Entry 6ZXN (electron microscopy, 2.93 A resolution); this record covers chains A and C of the 6 polymer chains in the assembly.

[Chain A (and C)]
Molecule: Spike glycoprotein
Organism: Severe acute respiratory syndrome coronavirus 2
Notes: chain C of this document is another copy of the same molecule, construct and numbering; everything in this record applies to it too
UniProt: P0DTC2 (SPIKE_SARS2); numbering as in UniProt (aligned over 1-1208)
Sequence (1288 residues; numbered 1 to 1288; the number before each row is that of its first residue):
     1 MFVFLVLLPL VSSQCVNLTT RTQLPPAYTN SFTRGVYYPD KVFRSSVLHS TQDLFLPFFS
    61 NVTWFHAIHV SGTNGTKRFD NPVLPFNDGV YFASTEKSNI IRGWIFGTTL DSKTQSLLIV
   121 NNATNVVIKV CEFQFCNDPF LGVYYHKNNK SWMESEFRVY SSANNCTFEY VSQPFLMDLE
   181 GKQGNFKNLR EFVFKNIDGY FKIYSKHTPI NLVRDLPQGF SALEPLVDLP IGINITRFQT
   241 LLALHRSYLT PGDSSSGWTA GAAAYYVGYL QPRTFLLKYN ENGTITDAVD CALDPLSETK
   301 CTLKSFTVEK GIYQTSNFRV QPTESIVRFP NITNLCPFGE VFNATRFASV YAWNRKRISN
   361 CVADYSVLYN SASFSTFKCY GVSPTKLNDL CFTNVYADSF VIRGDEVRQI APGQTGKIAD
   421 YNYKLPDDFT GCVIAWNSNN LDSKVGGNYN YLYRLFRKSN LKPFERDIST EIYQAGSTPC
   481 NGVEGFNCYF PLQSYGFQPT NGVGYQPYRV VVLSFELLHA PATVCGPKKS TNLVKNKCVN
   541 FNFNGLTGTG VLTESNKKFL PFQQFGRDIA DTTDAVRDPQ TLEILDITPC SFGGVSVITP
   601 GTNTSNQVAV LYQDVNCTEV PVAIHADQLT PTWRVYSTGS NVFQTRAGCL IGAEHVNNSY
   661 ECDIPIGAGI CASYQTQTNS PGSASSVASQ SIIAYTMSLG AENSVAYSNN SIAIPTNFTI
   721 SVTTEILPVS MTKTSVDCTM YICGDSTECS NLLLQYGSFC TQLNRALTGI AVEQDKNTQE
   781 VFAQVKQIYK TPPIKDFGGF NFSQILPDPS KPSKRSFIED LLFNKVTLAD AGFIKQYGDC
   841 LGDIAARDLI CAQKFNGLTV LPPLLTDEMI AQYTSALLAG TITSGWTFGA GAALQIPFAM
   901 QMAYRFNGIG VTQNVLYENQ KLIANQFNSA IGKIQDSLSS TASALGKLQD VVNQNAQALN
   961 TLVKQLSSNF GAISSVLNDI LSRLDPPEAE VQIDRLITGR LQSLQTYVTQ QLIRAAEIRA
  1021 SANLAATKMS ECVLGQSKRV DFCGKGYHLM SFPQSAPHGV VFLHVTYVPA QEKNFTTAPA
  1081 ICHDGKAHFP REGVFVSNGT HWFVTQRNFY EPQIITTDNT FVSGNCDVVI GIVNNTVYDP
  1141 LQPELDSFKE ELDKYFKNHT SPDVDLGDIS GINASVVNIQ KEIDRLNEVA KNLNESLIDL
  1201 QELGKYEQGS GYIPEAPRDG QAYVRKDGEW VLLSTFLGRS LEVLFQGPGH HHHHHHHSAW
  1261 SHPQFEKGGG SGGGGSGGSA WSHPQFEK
Disordered / not traced: 1-13, 71-75, 248-251, 519-520, 621-640, 675-690, 829-854, 1147-1288 (chain C: 1-13, 71-75, 248-251, 519-520, 578-583, 621-640, 675-690, 829-854, 1147-1288)
Differences from the reference sequence: conflict Gly682 (Arg in P0DTC2), Ser683 (Arg in P0DTC2), Ser685 (Arg in P0DTC2), Pro986 (Lys in P0DTC2), Pro987 (Val in P0DTC2); expression tag (1209-1288)
Disulfides: Cys15-Cys136, Cys131-Cys166, Cys291-Cys301, Cys336-Cys361, Cys379-Cys432, Cys391-Cys525, Cys480-Cys488, Cys538-Cys590, Cys617-Cys649, Cys662-Cys671, Cys743-Cys749, Cys1032-Cys1043, Cys1082-Cys1126
Glycans and other covalent adducts: N-acetylglucosamine (NAG) linked to Asn17, Asn61, Asn122, Asn149, Asn165, Asn234, Asn282, Asn331, Asn343, Asn603, Asn616, Asn657, Asn709, Asn717, Asn1074, Asn1098, Asn1134
UniProt features mapped onto this chain:
  - region: Asn280 to Cys301 (Putative superantigen), Arg403 to Asp405 (Integrin-binding motif), Asn448 to Phe456 (Immunodominant HLA epitope recognized by the CD8+), Pro681, Ala684 (Putative superantigen), Ser816 to Tyr837 (Fusion peptide 1), Lys835 to Phe855 (Fusion peptide 2), Asp1163 to Glu1202 (Heptad repeat 2)
  - site: Arg815, Ser816 (Cleavage)
  - glycosylation: Asn17 (N-linked (GlcNAc...) (complex) asparagine), Asn61 (N-linked (GlcNAc...) (hybrid) asparagine), Asn74 (N-linked (GlcNAc...) (complex) asparagine), Asn122 (N-linked (GlcNAc...) (hybrid) asparagine), Asn149 (N-linked (GlcNAc...) (complex) asparagine), Asn165 (N-linked (GlcNAc...) (complex) asparagine), Asn234 (N-linked (GlcNAc...) (high mannose) asparagine), Asn282 (N-linked (GlcNAc...) (complex) asparagine), Thr323 (O-linked (GalNAc) threonine), Ser325 (O-linked (HexNAc...) serine), Asn331 (N-linked (GlcNAc...) (complex) asparagine), Asn343 (N-linked (GlcNAc...) (complex) asparagine), Asn603 (N-linked (GlcNAc...) (hybrid) asparagine), Asn616 (N-linked (GlcNAc...) (complex) asparagine), Asn657 (N-linked (GlcNAc...) (complex) asparagine), Thr676 (O-linked (GlcNAc...) threonine), Thr678 (O-linked (GlcNAc...) threonine), Asn709 (N-linked (GlcNAc...) (high mannose) asparagine), Asn717 (N-linked (GlcNAc...) (hybrid) asparagine), Asn801 (N-linked (GlcNAc...) (hybrid) asparagine) and 6 more in UniProt
  - natural variant: Leu5 (L5F: In strain: Iota/B.1.526), Ser13 (S13I: In strain: Epsilon/B.1.427/B.1.429), Leu18 (L18F: In strain: Beta/B.1.351, Gamma/P.1 and 1 more), Thr19 (T19I: In strain: Omicron/BQ.1.1, Omicron/XBB.1.5 and 1 more; T19R: In strain: Delta/B.1.617.2, Omicron/BA.2 and 4 more), Thr20 (T20N: In strain: Gamma/P.1), Leu24 to Ala27 (sequence variant, change not given here; In strain: Omicron/BA.2, Omicron/BA.2.12.1 and 6 more), Pro26 (P26S: In strain: Gamma/P.1), Gln52 (Q52H: In strain: Omicron/EG.5.1), Ala67 (A67V: In strain: Eta/B.1.525, Omicron/BA.1), His69 to Val70 (deletion: In strain: Alpha/B.1.1.7, Eta/B.1.525 and 5 more), Gly75 (G75V: In strain: Lambda/C.37), Thr76 (T76I: In strain: Lambda/C.37), 82 further natural variant entries in UniProt
  - mutagenesis: His69 to Val70 (Increased incorporation of cleaved spike into virions), Asn121 (N121Q: Partial loss of biliverdin affinity), Arg190 (R190K: Partial loss of biliverdin affinity), Asn234 (N234Q: Increased resistance to neutralizing antibodies), Asn331 (N331Q: Reduced viral infectivity), Asn343 (N343Q: Reduced viral infectivity), Leu452 (L452R: Increased resistance to neutralizing antibodies. Decreases HLA binding to NF9 epitope. Increased binding affinity to human ACE2), Tyr453 (Y453F: Decreased HLA binding to NF9 epitope. Increased binding affinity to human ACE2), Ala475 (A475V: Increased resistance to neutralizing antibodies), Val483 (V483A: Increased resistance to neutralizing antibodies), Glu484 (E484D: Increased replication in human TMEM106B overexpressing cells), Phe490 (F490L: Increased resistance to neutralizing antibodies and human covalescent sera neutralization), 12 further mutagenesis entries in UniProt
Reported in the primary citation:
  - post-translational modification sites: Asn165
  - post-translational modification sites: Asn234, Asn343 (citing earlier work)

[How chain A and chain C interact]
Pairs across the interface - 158 pairs, chain A then chain C:
  Lys41(A) with Pro521(C); Phe562(C); Gln563(C); Gln564(C), hydrogen bond (backbone-backbone); Phe565(C)
  Val42(A) with Gln563(C); Phe565(C); Arg567(C)
  Phe43(A) with Lys557(C); Lys558(C); Phe559(C), hydrophobic; Gln563(C); Phe565(C), hydrogen bond (backbone-backbone); Gly566(C); Arg567(C), hydrogen bond (backbone-backbone)
  Arg44(A) with Arg567(C); Asp571(C), salt bridge
  Asp198(A) with Tyr396(C)
  Tyr200(A) with Arg357(C), hydrogen bond
  Glu224(A) with Phe562(C)
  Pro225(A) with Phe562(C)
  Asn282(A) with Lys558(C)
  Tyr369(A) with Ala475(C); Asn487(C)
  Asn370(A) with Gly476(C); Ser477(C); Asn487(C), hydrogen bond
  Thr385(A) with Ala475(C)
  Asp737(A) with Asn317(C); Arg319(C), salt bridge
  Met740(A) with Arg319(C), hydrogen bond; Phe592(C), hydrophobic
  Gln755(A) with Asn969(C); Phe970(C); Gly971(C), hydrogen bond (side chain-backbone); Ala972(C)
  Tyr756(A) with Phe970(C)
  Gly757(A) with Gln965(C); Ser968(C)
  Ser758(A) with Gln965(C), hydrogen bond
  Phe759(A) with Gln965(C); Phe970(C), hydrophobic; Gln1002(C)
  Gln762(A) with Thr961(C); Gln965(C); Thr1006(C)
  Arg765(A) with Gln957(C), hydrogen bond; Thr961(C), hydrogen bond
  Gln784(A) with Lys1045(C)
  Lys786(A) with Gly700(C); Ala701(C); Lys1045(C)
  Gln787(A) with Ala701(C); Asn703(C)
  Ile788(A) with Leu699(C), hydrophobic; Ala701(C), hydrogen bond (backbone-backbone); Glu702(C); Asn703(C), hydrogen bond (backbone-backbone)
  Tyr789(A) with Asn703(C); Val705(C), hydrophobic
  Lys790(A) with Glu702(C), salt bridge; Asn703(C), hydrogen bond (backbone-backbone); Ser704(C)
  Pro792(A) with Tyr707(C), hydrophobic
  Asp796(A) with Tyr707(C), hydrogen bond (backbone-side chain); Asn709(C)
  Phe797(A) with Tyr707(C)
  Phe855(A) with Pro589(C), hydrophobic; Phe592(C)
  Thr859(A) with Asp614(C), hydrogen bond
  Pro862(A) with Ala647(C), hydrophobic
  Pro863(A) with Ala668(C), hydrogen bond (backbone-backbone)
  Leu864(A) with Pro665(C), hydrophobic; Ala668(C); Gly669(C), hydrogen bond (backbone-backbone); Cys671(C), hydrophobic; Met697(C), hydrophobic
  Leu865(A) with Met697(C), hydrophobic
  Thr866(A) with Ala668(C); Gly669(C)
  Met869(A) with Gly669(C); Met697(C), hydrophobic; Leu699(C), hydrophobic
  Gln872(A) with Leu699(C); Glu702(C)
  Tyr873(A) with Leu699(C)
  Thr883(A) with Val705(C); Tyr707(C)
  Trp886(A) with Tyr1047(C)
  Gly889(A) with Asp1041(C); Lys1045(C)
  Ala890(A) with Gly1046(C); Tyr1047(C); Val1068(C)
  Leu894(A) with Ala713(C); Pro715(C); Glu1072(C)
  Gln895(A) with Val705(C); Ala706(C); Ser711(C); Ile712(C); Ala713(C), hydrogen bond (backbone-backbone); Asn1074(C), hydrogen bond
  Ile896(A) with Tyr707(C)
  Pro897(A) with Tyr707(C), hydrogen bond (backbone-side chain); Asn709(C); Asn710(C); Ser711(C); Thr1077(C)
  Phe898(A) with Tyr707(C)
  Met900(A) with Thr1077(C), hydrogen bond; Val1094(C), hydrophobic
  Tyr904(A) with Val1094(C); Arg1107(C)
  Asn907(A) with Arg1107(C), hydrogen bond
  Gln913(A) with Phe1089(C); Pro1090(C); Arg1107(C)
  Asn914(A) with Phe1121(C); Ser1123(C), hydrogen bond
  Tyr917(A) with Pro1079(C), hydrophobic; Phe1089(C), hydrophobic; Val1129(C), hydrophobic
  Glu918(A) with Ser1123(C), hydrogen bond; Val1128(C)
  Val963(A) with Ala570(C), hydrophobic
  Ser967(A) with Ala570(C)
  Asn978(A) with Thr547(C), hydrogen bond (side chain-backbone); Gly548(C)
  Leu981(A) with Lys386(C), hydrogen bond (backbone-side chain)
  Ser982(A) with Lys386(C); Leu390(C); Thr547(C), hydrogen bond
  Arg983(A) with Val382(C); Ser383(C), hydrogen bond (backbone-backbone); Thr430(C), hydrogen bond; Leu517(C)
  Leu984(A) with Gly381(C); Val382(C), hydrophobic; Lys386(C), hydrogen bond (backbone-side chain)
  Asp985(A) with Ser383(C); Pro384(C)
  Gln1005(A) with Gln1002(C), hydrogen bond; Thr1006(C)
  Thr1009(A) with Thr1009(C)
  Leu1012(A) with Ile1013(C), hydrophobic
  Arg1019(A) with Glu1017(C), salt bridge
  Thr1027(A) with Arg1039(C)
  Ser1030(A) with Val1040(C); Asp1041(C)
  Glu1031(A) with Arg1039(C), salt bridge
  Leu1034(A) with Val1040(C); Asp1041(C)
  Gly1035(A) with Val1040(C)
  Arg1039(A) with Arg1039(C)
  Glu1111(A) with Ser1123(C)
  Glu1144(A) with Gln1142(C), hydrogen bond
  Leu1145(A) with Leu1145(C), hydrophobic
Interface residues without a listed pair, chain A (99 interface residues in all): Tyr38, Asp40, Val47, Pro230, Gly283, Phe374, Asp745, Gly857, Val860, Leu861, Ser884, Thr887, Gly891, Ala893, Thr912, Gln920, Lys921, Ile973, Glu988, Asp994, Ile1013, Leu1141
Interface residues without a listed pair, chain C (107 interface residues in all): Thr393, Asn394, Phe486, Glu516, Thr549, Leu560, Ile569, Gln613, Ile666, Gly667, Ile670, Arg995, Ser1003, Gln1010, Pro1069, Ala1078, Gly1093, Ile1130, Leu1141

[In short]
Chain A and chain C form an interface of 99 and 107 residues respectively; the contacts include 32 hydrogen
bonds and 5 salt bridges. Among the polar pairs are Arg44(A)-Asp571(C), Asp737(A)-Arg319(C) and
Lys790(A)-Glu702(C). N-acetylglucosamine is covalently linked to Asn17(A), Asn61(A), Asn122(A), Asn149(A),
Asn165(A) and Asn234(A) and 11 more. The paper reports modification sites Asn165(A), Asn234(A) and Asn343(A).
Chain A and chain C are both Spike glycoprotein (Severe acute respiratory syndrome coronavirus 2); the
structure, Cryo-EM structure of the SARS-CoV-2 spike protein bound to neutralizing nanobodies (Ty1), was
determined by electron microscopy.
